3GTP - chains A and R of the 13 polymer chains in the assembly; structure by X-ray diffraction, 3.90 A resolution.

[Chain A]
Molecule: DNA-directed RNA polymerase II subunit RPB1
Source organism: Saccharomyces cerevisiae
Notes: EC 2.7.7.6; fragment: DNA-directed RNA polymerase II largest subunit
UniProt: P04050 (RPB1_YEAST); residue numbers follow UniProt; this construct covers 1-1733
Chain sequence (1733 residues; row label = number of the first residue in the row):
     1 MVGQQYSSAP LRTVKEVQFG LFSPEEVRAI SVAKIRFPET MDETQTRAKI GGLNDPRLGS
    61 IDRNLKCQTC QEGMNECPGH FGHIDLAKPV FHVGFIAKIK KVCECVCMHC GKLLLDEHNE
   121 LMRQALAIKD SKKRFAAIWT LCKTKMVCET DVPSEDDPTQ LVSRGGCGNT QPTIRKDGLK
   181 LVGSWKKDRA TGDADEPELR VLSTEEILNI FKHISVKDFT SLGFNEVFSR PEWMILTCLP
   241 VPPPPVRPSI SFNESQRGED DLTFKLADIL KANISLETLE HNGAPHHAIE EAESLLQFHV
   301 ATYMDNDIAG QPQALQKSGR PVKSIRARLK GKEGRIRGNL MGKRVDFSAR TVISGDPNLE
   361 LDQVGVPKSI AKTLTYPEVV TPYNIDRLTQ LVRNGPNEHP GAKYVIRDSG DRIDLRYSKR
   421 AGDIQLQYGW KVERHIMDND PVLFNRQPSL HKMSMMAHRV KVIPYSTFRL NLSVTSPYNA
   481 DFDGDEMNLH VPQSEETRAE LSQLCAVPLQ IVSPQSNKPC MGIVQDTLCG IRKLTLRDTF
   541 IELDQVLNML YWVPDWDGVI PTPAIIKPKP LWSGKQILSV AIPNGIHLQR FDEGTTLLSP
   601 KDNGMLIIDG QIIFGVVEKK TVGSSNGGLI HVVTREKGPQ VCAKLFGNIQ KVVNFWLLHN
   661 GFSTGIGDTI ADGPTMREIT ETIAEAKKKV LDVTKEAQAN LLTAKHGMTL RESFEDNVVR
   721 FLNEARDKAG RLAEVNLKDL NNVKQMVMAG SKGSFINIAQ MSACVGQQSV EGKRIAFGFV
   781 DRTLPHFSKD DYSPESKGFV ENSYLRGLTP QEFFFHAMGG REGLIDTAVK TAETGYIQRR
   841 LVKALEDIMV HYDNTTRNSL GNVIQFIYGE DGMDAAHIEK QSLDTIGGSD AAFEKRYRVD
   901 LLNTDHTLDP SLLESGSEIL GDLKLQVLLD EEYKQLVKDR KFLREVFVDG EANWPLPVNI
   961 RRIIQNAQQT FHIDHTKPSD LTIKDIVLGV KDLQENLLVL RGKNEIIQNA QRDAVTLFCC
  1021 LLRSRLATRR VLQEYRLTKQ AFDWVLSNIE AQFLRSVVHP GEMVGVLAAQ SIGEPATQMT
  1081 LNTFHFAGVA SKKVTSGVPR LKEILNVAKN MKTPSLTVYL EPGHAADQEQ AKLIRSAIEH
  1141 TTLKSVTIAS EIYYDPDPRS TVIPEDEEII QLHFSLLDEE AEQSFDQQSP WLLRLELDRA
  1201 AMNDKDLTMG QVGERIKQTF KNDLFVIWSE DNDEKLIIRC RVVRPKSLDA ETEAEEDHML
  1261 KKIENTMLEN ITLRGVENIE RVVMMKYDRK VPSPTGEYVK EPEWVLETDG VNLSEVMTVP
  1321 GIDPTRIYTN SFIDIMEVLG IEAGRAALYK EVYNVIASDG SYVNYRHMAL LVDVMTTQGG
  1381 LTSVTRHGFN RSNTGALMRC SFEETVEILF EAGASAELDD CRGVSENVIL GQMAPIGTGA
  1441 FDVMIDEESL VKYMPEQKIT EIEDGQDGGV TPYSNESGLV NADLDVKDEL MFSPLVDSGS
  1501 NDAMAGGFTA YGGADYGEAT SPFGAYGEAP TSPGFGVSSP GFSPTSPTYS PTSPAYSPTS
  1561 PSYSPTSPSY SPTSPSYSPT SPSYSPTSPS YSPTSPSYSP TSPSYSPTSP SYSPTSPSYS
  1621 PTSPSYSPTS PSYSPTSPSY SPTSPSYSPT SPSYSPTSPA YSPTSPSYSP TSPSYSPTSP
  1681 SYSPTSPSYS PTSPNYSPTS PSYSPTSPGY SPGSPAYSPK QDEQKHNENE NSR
Unresolved in the structure: 1-2, 155-160, 187-198, 1082-1091, 1177-1186, 1244-1253, 1446-1733
Metal / ion sites: Zn2+: Cys67, Cys70; Mg2+: Asp483, Asp485 (shared with A10(R) of chain R)
UniProt features mapped onto this chain:
  - region: Pro248 to Asp260 (Lid loop), Asn306 to Lys323 (Rudder loop), Pro810 to Glu822 (Bridging helix)
  - binding site (Zn(2+)): Cys67, Cys70, Cys77, His80, Cys107, Cys110, Cys148, Cys167
  - binding site (Mg(2+)): Asp481, Asp483, Asp485
  - modified residue: Thr1471 (Phosphothreonine)
  - cross-link (Glycyl lysine isopeptide (Lys-Gly)): Lys695 (interchain with G-Cter in ubiquitin), Lys1246 (interchain with G-Cter in ubiquitin), Lys1350 (interchain with G-Cter in ubiquitin)

[Chain R]
Molecule: 24-nt RNA strand
Notes: fragment: RNA strand
Sequence (24 nucleotides; each row starts with the number of its first residue):
     1 AUCGAGAGGA UGCAGACGUU UUUU
Unresolved in the structure: 14-24
Metal / ion sites: Mg2+: A10 (shared with Asp483(A), Asp485(A) of chain A)

[Chain A / chain R interface]
Residue-residue contacts (11; chain A residue first):
  Ser251(A) with A1(R), base contact
  Phe252(A) with A1(R), base contact
  Arg350(A) with G9(R), base contact
  Arg446(A) with A10(R), hydrogen bond to the sugar
  Asp481(A) with U11(R), phosphate contact
  Asp483(A) with A10(R), phosphate contact; U11(R), phosphate contact
  Asp485(A) with A10(R), hydrogen bond to the sugar
  Leu824(A) with G12(R), hydrogen bond to the base
  Thr827(A) with G12(R), hydrogen bond to the base
  Ala828(A) with G12(R), base contact
Also at the interface, not in a pair above, chain A (14 interface residues in all): Pro448, Asn479, Gly484, Ile825

[Summary]
Chain A and chain R form an interface of 14 and 5 residues respectively; the contacts include 4 hydrogen
bonds. Polar pairs include Leu824(A)-G12(R), Thr827(A)-G12(R) and Arg446(A)-A10(R). From UniProt: 8
Zn2+-binding residues and 3 Mg2+-binding residues on chain A.
Chain A is DNA-directed RNA polymerase II subunit RPB1 (Saccharomyces cerevisiae) and chain R is a 24-nt RNA
strand; the structure, Backtracked RNA polymerase II complex with 24mer RNA, was determined by X-ray
diffraction (same publication as 3GTG, 3GTJ, 3GTK, 3GTL, 3GTM, 3GTO and 3GTQ).
